Entry 4AQY (X-ray diffraction, 3.50 A resolution); this record covers chains A and D of the 23 polymer chains in the assembly.

Chain A:
Molecule: 16S ribosomal RNA
Organism: Thermus thermophilus
Sequence (1522 nucleotides; each row starts with the number of its first residue; note: 44 numbers in that range are skipped by the numbering (no residue carries them; nothing is unmodelled there); a row labelled like 189A-189L holds insertion residues (189A, then the next letters in order); numbering starts at 0):
     0 UUUGUUGGAG AGUUUGAUCC UGGCUCAGGG UGAACGCUGG CGGCGUGCCU AAGACAUGCA
    60 AGUCGUGCGG GCCG
    76 CGGGGUUUU
    88 ACUCCG
    96 UGGUCAGCGG CGGACGGGUG AGUAACGCGU GGGU
  129A G
   130 ACCUACCCGG AAGAGGGGGA CAACCCGGGG AAACUCGGGC UAAUCCCCCA UGUGGACCCG
189A-189L CCCCUUGGGGUG
   190 UGUCCAAAGG GCUUU
   216 GCCCGCUUCC GGAUGGGCCC GCGUCCCAUC AGCUAGUUGG UGGGGUAAUG GCCCACCAAG
   276 GCGACGACGG GUAGCCGGUC UGAGAGGAUG GCCGGCCACA GGGGCACUGA GACACGGGCC
   336 CCACUCCUAC GGGAGGCAGC AGUUAGGAAU CUUCCGCAAU GGGCGCAAGC CUGACGGAGC
   396 GACGCCGCUU GGAGGAAGAA GCCCUUCGGG GUGUAAACUC CUGA
   441 ACCCGGGACG AAACCCCC
   460 GA
   470 CGAGGGGA
   479 CUGACGGUAC CGGGGUAA
   498 UAGCGCCGGC CAACUCCGUG CCAGCAGCCG CGGUAAUACG GAGGGCGCGA GCGUUACCCG
   558 GAUUCACUGG GCGUAAAGGG CGUGUAGGCG GCCUGGGGCG UCCCAUGUGA AAGACCACGG
   618 CUCAACCGUG GGGGAGCGUG GGAUACGCUC AGGCUAGACG GUGGGAGAGG GUGGUGGAAU
   678 UCCCGGAGUA GCGGUGAAAU GCGCAGAUAC CGGGAGGAAC GCCGAUGGCG AAGGCAGCCA
   738 CCUGGUCCAC CCGUGACGCU GAGGCGCGAA AGCGUGGGGA GCAAACCGGA UUAGAUACCC
   798 GGGUAGUCCA CGCCCUAAAC GAUGCGCGCU AGGUCUCUGG GUCU
   848 CCUGGGGGCC GAAGCUAACG CGUUAAGCGC GCCGCCUGGG GAGUACGGCC GCAAGGCUGA
   908 AACUCAAAGG AAUUGACGGG GGCCCGCACA AGCGGUGGAG CAUGUGGUUU AAUUCGAAGC
   968 AACGCGAAGA ACCUUACCAG GCCUUGACAU GCUA
 1001A G
  1002 GGAACCCGGG UGAAAGCCUG GGGUGCCCC
1030A-1030D GCGA
  1031 GGGGAGCCCU AGCACAGGUG CUGCAUGGCC GUCGUCAGCU CGUGCCGUGA GGUGUUGGGU
  1091 UAAGUCCCGC AACGAGCGCA ACCCCCGCCG UUAGUUGCCA GCGGUUCGGC CGGGCACUCU
  1151 AACGGGACUG CCCGCG
  1168 AAAGCGGGAG GAAGGAGGGG ACGACGUCUG GUCAGCAUGG CCCUUACGGC CUGGGCGACA
  1228 CACGUGCUAC AAUGCCCACU ACAAAGCGAU GCCACCCGGC AACGGGGAGC UAAUCGCAAA
  1288 AAGGUGGGCC CAGUUCGGAU UGGGGUCUGC AACCCGACCC CAUGAAGCCG GAAUCGCUAG
  1348 UAAUCGCGGA UCAGCC
 1363A A
  1364 UGCCGCGGUG AAUACGUUCC CGGGCCUUGU ACACACCGCC CGUCACGCCA UGGGAGCGGG
  1424 CUCUACCCGA AGUCGCCGG
1442A-1442B GA
  1443 GCCUA
  1452 C
  1456 GGGCAGGCGC CGAGGGUAGG GCCCGUGACU GGGGCGAAGU CGUAACAAGG UAGCUGUACC
  1516 GGAAGGUGCG GCUGGAUCAC CUCCUUUCU
Disordered / not traced: 0-4, 1534-1540
Ion coordination: Mg2+ site 1: U12, C526, A914; Mg2+ site 2: G15, U920; Mg2+ site 3 near G21 (its only coordinating residue here); Mg2+ site 4 near G22 (its only coordinating residue here); Mg2+ site 5: G46, G394; Mg2+ site 6: C48, G115; Mg2+ site 7 near A53 (its only coordinating residue here); Mg2+ site 8 near A59 (its only coordinating residue here); Mg2+ site 9: G61, U62, G105; Mg2+ site 10: A109, A329, G331; Mg2+ site 11: G115, G117; Mg2+ site 12: A116, G117, G289; 112 more Mg2+ sites not listed; 10 more K+ sites not listed
Ligand contacts:
  - apramycin (AM2), molecule 1: G38, C40, G41, G42, A393, G394, C395, G396, A397, C483, G484, U486, A487
  - apramycin (AM2), molecule 2: U244, C245, C893, G894, G1416, G1417, C1478, C1479, G1480, U1481, G1482
  - apramycin (AM2), molecule 3: G664, A665, G666, G667, G668, U669, C732, A733, G734, C735, C806
  - apramycin (AM2), molecule 4: G818, A819, U820, G854, G855, C856, G867, C868, G869, U871, A872
  - apramycin (AM2), molecule 5: G1405, C1407, A1408, C1409, G1410, G1491, A1492, A1493, G1494, U1495, C1496
Reported in the primary citation:
  - binding site for apramycin: A1408, G1491, A1493, G1494, U1495
  - mutagenesis - A1408G, G1491A, G1491C, G1491U: increased growth in response to apramycin

Chain D:
Molecule: 30S ribosomal protein S4
Organism: Thermus thermophilus
Reference sequence: P80373 (RS4_THETH); residues 2-209 here correspond to UniProt positions 1-208 (UniProt number = residue number - 1)
Amino-acid sequence (208 residues; each row starts with the number of its first residue):
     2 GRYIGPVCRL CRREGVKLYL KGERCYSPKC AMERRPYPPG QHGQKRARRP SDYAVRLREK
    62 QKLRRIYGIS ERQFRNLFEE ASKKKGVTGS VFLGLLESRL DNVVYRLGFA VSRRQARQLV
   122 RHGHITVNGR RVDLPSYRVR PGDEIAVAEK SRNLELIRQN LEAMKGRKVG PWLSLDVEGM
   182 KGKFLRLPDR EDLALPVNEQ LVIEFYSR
Ion coordination: Zn2+: Cys9, Cys12, Cys26, Cys31; Mg2+: Ala82, Lys85, Gly87, Thr89

Chain A / chain D interface:
Contacting residue pairs (119; chain A residue first):
  A8(A) with Glu205(D), hydrogen bond to the base; Ser208(D), hydrogen bond to the base; Arg209(D), base contact
  A26(A) with Arg209(D), hydrogen bond to the sugar
  G28(A) with Arg76(D), salt bridge to the phosphate
  C400(A) with Arg73(D), salt bridge to the phosphate
  C401(A) with Arg73(D), salt bridge to the phosphate; Asn77(D), phosphate contact
  G402(A) with Gln74(D), hydrogen bond to the phosphate; Leu135(D), sugar contact; Ser137(D), hydrogen bond to the phosphate
  C403(A) with Gln74(D), phosphate contact; Arg122(D), hydrogen bond to the sugar; Pro136(D), phosphate contact; Ser137(D), hydrogen bond to the phosphate
  U404(A) with Gly2(D), hydrogen bond to the base; Arg118(D), salt bridge to the phosphate; Arg122(D), sugar contact
  U405(A) with Gly2(D), hydrogen bond to the base; Ile5(D), phosphate contact
  G406(A) with Ile5(D), sugar contact; Gln119(D), hydrogen bond to the base
  G407(A) with Arg115(D), salt bridge to the phosphate; Gln116(D), hydrogen bond to the sugar; Gln119(D), sugar contact
  A408(A) with Lys22(D), phosphate contact; Ser113(D), hydrogen bond to the phosphate; Arg115(D), phosphate contact; Gln116(D), hydrogen bond to the sugar
  G409(A) with Lys22(D), phosphate contact; Glu24(D), phosphate contact; Arg25(D), sugar contact
  G410(A) with Lys22(D), base contact; Arg25(D), salt bridge to the phosphate; Lys30(D), salt bridge to the phosphate
  A411(A) with Lys30(D), salt bridge to the phosphate
  A412(A) with Arg35(D), base contact
  G413(A) with Arg36(D), base contact
  C418(A) with Gln42(D), sugar contact
  C419(A) with Gln42(D), sugar contact
  G425(A) with Gln42(D), base contact; Gln45(D), hydrogen bond to the phosphate
  G426(A) with Arg36(D), salt bridge to the phosphate; Tyr38(D), hydrogen bond to the phosphate; Gly41(D), sugar contact; Gln42(D), hydrogen bond to the sugar; Gln45(D), phosphate contact
  U427(A) with Arg10(D), phosphate contact; Arg13(D), salt bridge to the phosphate; Arg36(D), salt bridge to the phosphate; Pro40(D), phosphate contact; Gly41(D), hydrogen bond to the phosphate
  G428(A) with Pro7(D), phosphate contact; Arg10(D), salt bridge to the phosphate; Arg13(D), phosphate contact; Arg36(D), phosphate contact
  U429(A) with Cys9(D), phosphate contact; Arg13(D), salt bridge to the phosphate; Lys22(D), hydrogen bond to the sugar; Arg25(D), hydrogen bond to the sugar; Ala32(D), phosphate contact; Arg36(D), salt bridge to the phosphate
  A430(A) with Pro7(D), phosphate contact; Val8(D), hydrogen bond to the phosphate; Cys9(D), hydrogen bond to the phosphate; Lys22(D), salt bridge to the phosphate
  C435(A) with Glu156(D), hydrogen bond to the sugar
  C436(A) with Leu155(D), phosphate contact; Glu156(D), sugar contact
  U437(A) with Gln119(D), base contact; His123(D), sugar contact; His125(D), hydrogen bond to the phosphate; Leu155(D), phosphate contact
  G438(A) with His123(D), sugar contact; His125(D), salt bridge to the phosphate
  A439(A) with His123(D), salt bridge to the phosphate
  C489(A) with Arg132(D), salt bridge to the phosphate
  A495(A) with Gln119(D), base contact
  C508(A) with Arg209(D), salt bridge to the phosphate
  A509(A) with Ser52(D), hydrogen bond to the phosphate; Tyr54(D), sugar contact; Ala55(D), sugar contact
  C511(A) with His43(D), hydrogen bond to the base
  U512(A) with His43(D), hydrogen bond to the sugar; Lys46(D), phosphate contact
  G540(A) with Gln42(D), sugar contact
  G541(A) with Gly41(D), sugar contact; Gln42(D), hydrogen bond to the sugar
  G542(A) with Arg10(D), salt bridge to the phosphate; Arg14(D), hydrogen bond to the phosphate; Pro40(D), phosphate contact; Gly41(D), sugar contact
  C543(A) with Arg10(D), salt bridge to the phosphate; Arg14(D), salt bridge to the phosphate; Arg59(D), hydrogen bond to the phosphate
  G544(A) with Leu58(D), phosphate contact; Arg59(D), salt bridge to the phosphate; Gln62(D), phosphate contact; Arg66(D), salt bridge to the phosphate
  C545(A) with Lys61(D), salt bridge to the phosphate; Gln62(D), phosphate contact; Arg65(D), salt bridge to the phosphate; Glu72(D), phosphate contact
  G546(A) with Tyr4(D), base contact; Arg65(D), salt bridge to the phosphate; Ser71(D), phosphate contact; Glu72(D), hydrogen bond to the phosphate; Arg73(D), hydrogen bond to the phosphate
  A547(A) with Gly2(D), hydrogen bond to the phosphate
  C612(A) with Lys84(D), salt bridge to the phosphate
  A614(A) with Lys85(D), salt bridge to the phosphate
  G616(A) with Arg141(D), salt bridge to the phosphate
  U619(A) with Arg132(D), base contact; Val133(D), base contact; Asp134(D), hydrogen bond to the base; Leu135(D), base contact
  C620(A) with Leu135(D), base contact; Ser137(D), base contact; Tyr138(D), sugar contact
Other interface residues (no listed pair), chain A (52 interface residues in all): G490, G491, A496
Other interface residues (no listed pair), chain D (66 interface residues in all): Gly6, Leu21, Arg139, Lys151, Leu157

Overview:
52 residues of chain A and 66 residues of chain D are in contact, with 33 hydrogen bonds and 30 salt bridges.
Among the polar pairs are A8(A)-Glu205(D), A8(A)-Ser208(D) and U404(A)-Gly2(D). The paper reports a binding
site for apramycin at A1408(A), G1491(A) and A1493(A) among others; A1408G, G1491A and G1491C of chain A,
among others, increase growth in response to apramycin.
Chain A is 16S ribosomal RNA and chain D is 30S ribosomal protein S4, both from Thermus thermophilus; the
structure, Structure of ribosome-apramycin complexes, was determined by X-ray diffraction.
